PDB entry 1XO0 | X-ray diffraction, 2.00 A resolution | chains C and B of the 4 polymer chains in the assembly

Chain C:
Molecule: loxP
Sequence (35 nucleotides; row label = number of the first residue in the row):
     1 TATAACTTCG TATAATGTAT GCTATACGAA GTTAT

Chain B:
Protein: Recombinase CRE
From: Enterobacteria phage P1
UniProt: P06956 (RECR_BPP1); numbering as in UniProt (aligned over 20-343)
Chain sequence (324 residues; numbered 20 to 343; the number before each row is that of its first residue):
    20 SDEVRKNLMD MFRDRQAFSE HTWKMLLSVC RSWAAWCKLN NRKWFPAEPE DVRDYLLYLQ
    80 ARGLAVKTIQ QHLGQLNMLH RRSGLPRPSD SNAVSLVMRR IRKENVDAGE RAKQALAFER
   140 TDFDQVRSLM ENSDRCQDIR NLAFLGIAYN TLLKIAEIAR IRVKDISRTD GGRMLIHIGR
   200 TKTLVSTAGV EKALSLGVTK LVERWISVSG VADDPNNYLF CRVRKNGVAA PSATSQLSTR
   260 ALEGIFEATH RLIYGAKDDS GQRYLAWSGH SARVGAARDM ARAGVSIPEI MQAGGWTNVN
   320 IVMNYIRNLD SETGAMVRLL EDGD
Disordered / not traced: 342-343
Differences from the reference sequence: engineered mutation Lys-173 (Arg in P06956)
UniProt features mapped onto this chain:
  - active site: His-289, Arg-292, Trp-315, Tyr-324 (O-(3'-phospho-DNA)-tyrosine intermediate)

Chain C / chain B interface:
Pairs across the interface (54):
  DT3(C) with Lys-244(B), hydrogen bond to the base
  DA4(C) with Lys-244(B), sugar contact
  DA5(C) with Arg-154(B), salt bridge to the phosphate; Gln-156(B), hydrogen bond to the phosphate; Val-242(B), sugar contact; Arg-243(B), sugar contact; Lys-244(B), sugar contact
  DC6(C) with Gln-156(B), phosphate contact; Arg-159(B), salt bridge to the phosphate; Arg-241(B), phosphate contact; Val-242(B), hydrogen bond to the phosphate
  DT7(C) with Arg-241(B), sugar contact; Gln-255(B), phosphate contact; Leu-256(B), phosphate contact; Ser-257(B), hydrogen bond to the phosphate; Ala-260(B), phosphate contact
  DT8(C) with Ser-257(B), base contact; Arg-259(B), base contact
  DC9(C) with Arg-259(B), base contact
  DG10(C) with Lys-43(B), hydrogen bond to the base; Arg-50(B), sugar contact
  DT11(C) with Lys-43(B), base contact; Ser-47(B), hydrogen bond to the phosphate; Arg-50(B), salt bridge to the phosphate
  DA12(C) with Met-44(B), base contact; Arg-81(B), salt bridge to the phosphate; Thr-87(B), sugar contact; Arg-282(B), hydrogen bond to the base
  DT13(C) with Met-44(B), base contact; Leu-83(B), phosphate contact; Ala-84(B), hydrogen bond to the phosphate; Thr-87(B), hydrogen bond to the phosphate; Gln-90(B), base contact; Arg-282(B), hydrogen bond to the sugar
  DA14(C) with Lys-86(B), phosphate contact; Gln-90(B), base contact; Ala-131(B), phosphate contact; Lys-132(B), hydrogen bond to the phosphate; Tyr-283(B), sugar contact
  DA15(C) with Lys-86(B), hydrogen bond to the base; Lys-132(B), phosphate contact; Gln-133(B), phosphate contact; Lys-201(B), hydrogen bond to the base; Tyr-324(B), phosphate contact; Arg-326(B), salt bridge to the phosphate
  DT16(C) with Lys-173(B), phosphate contact; Lys-201(B), hydrogen bond to the sugar; Thr-202(B), phosphate contact; Arg-292(B), salt bridge to the phosphate; Trp-315(B), hydrogen bond to the phosphate; Ile-320(B), phosphate contact; Tyr-324(B), phosphate contact
  DG17(C) with Thr-202(B), hydrogen bond to the phosphate; Thr-316(B), hydrogen bond to the phosphate
Other interface residues (no listed pair), chain C (16 interface residues in all): DA2
Other interface residues (no listed pair), chain B (40 interface residues in all): Arg-130, Leu-203, His-289, Gly-314

Summary:
16 residues of chain C and 40 residues of chain B are in contact; the contacts include 17 hydrogen bonds and 6
salt bridges. Polar contacts include DT3(C)/Lys-244(B), DG10(C)/Lys-43(B) and DA12(C)/Arg-282(B). UniProt
lists 4 active-site residues on chain B.
Chain C is loxP and chain B is Recombinase CRE (Enterobacteria phage P1); the structure, High resolution
structure of the holliday junction intermediate in cre-loxp site-specific recombination, was determined by
X-ray diffraction (same publication as 1XNS).
